PDB entry 7XHL | X-ray diffraction, 3.25 A resolution | chains A and B of the 4 polymer chains in the assembly

# Chain A (and B)
Protein: Glucose 6-Phosphate Dehydrogenase
From: Zymomonas mobilis
Notes: chain B of this document is another copy of the same molecule, construct and numbering; everything in this record applies to it too
Sequence (487 residues; numbered 1 to 487; the number before each row is that of its first residue):
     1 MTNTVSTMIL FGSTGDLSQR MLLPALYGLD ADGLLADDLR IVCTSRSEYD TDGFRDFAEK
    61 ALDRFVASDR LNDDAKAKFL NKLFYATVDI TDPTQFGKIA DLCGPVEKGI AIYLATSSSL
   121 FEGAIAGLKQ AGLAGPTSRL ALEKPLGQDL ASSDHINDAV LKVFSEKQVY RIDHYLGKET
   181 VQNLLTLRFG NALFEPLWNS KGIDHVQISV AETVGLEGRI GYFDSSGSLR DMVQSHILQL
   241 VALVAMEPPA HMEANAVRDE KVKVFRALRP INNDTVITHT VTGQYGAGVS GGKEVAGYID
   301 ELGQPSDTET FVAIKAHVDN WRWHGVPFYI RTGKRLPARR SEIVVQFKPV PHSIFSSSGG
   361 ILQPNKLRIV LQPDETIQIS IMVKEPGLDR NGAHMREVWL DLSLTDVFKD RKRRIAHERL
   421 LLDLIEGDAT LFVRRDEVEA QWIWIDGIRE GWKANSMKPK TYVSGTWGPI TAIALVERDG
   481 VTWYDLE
Unresolved in the structure: 1-5 (chain B: 1, 40-41, 99-103)

# Chain A / chain B interface
Residue-residue contacts - 115 pairs, chain A then chain B:
  E179(A) with K384(B), salt bridge; E385(B); P386(B); G387(B)
  Q182(A) with K384(B)
  N183(A) with V383(B); K384(B)
  L185(A) with F355(B)
  T186(A) with M382(B); V383(B); K384(B); M395(B)
  F189(A) with V350(B); I354(B), hydrophobic; F355(B)
  G190(A) with V350(B); F355(B); M382(B)
  N191(A) with V350(B); N365(B), hydrogen bond; I381(B); M382(B), hydrogen bond (side chain-backbone)
  A192(A) with K348(B); N365(B), hydrogen bond (backbone-side chain)
  L193(A) with L197(B), hydrophobic; N365(B)
  P196(A) with L197(B), hydrophobic
  L197(A) with A192(B); L193(B), hydrophobic
  P249(A) with I354(B)
  A250(A) with H352(B), hydrogen bond (backbone-side chain); I354(B)
  H251(A) with S353(B); I354(B); F355(B); S356(B)
  M252(A) with I354(B), hydrogen bond (backbone-backbone); F355(B), hydrophobic
  V350(A) with F189(B); G190(B); N191(B); A192(B)
  H352(A) with A250(B), hydrogen bond (side chain-backbone)
  I354(A) with F189(B), hydrophobic; P249(B); A250(B); H251(B); M252(B), hydrogen bond (backbone-backbone)
  F355(A) with T186(B); F189(B); G190(B); M252(B), hydrophobic
  S356(A) with H251(B)
  S357(A) with H251(B), hydrogen bond (backbone-side chain)
  N365(A) with N191(B); A192(B), hydrogen bond (side chain-backbone); L193(B), hydrogen bond (side chain-backbone)
  I377(A) with L400(B)
  Q378(A) with L400(B)
  I379(A) with L400(B), hydrophobic
  I381(A) with N191(B); L402(B), hydrophobic
  M382(A) with T186(B); L187(B); G190(B); N191(B), hydrogen bond (backbone-side chain)
  V383(A) with N183(B); T186(B); L404(B), hydrophobic
  K384(A) with E179(B), salt bridge; Q182(B); N183(B); T186(B)
  E385(A) with F408(B); R411(B), salt bridge
  P386(A) with E179(B); F408(B); R411(B), hydrogen bond (backbone-side chain)
  G387(A) with E179(B), hydrogen bond (backbone-side chain)
  L388(A) with R419(B)
  D389(A) with R419(B), salt bridge
  H394(A) with R411(B), hydrogen bond
  M395(A) with T186(B)
  R396(A) with V407(B); F408(B); D410(B), salt bridge
  V398(A) with L402(B), hydrophobic; V407(B), hydrophobic
  W399(A) with D401(B); L402(B)
  L400(A) with I377(B); Q378(B); I379(B), hydrophobic; L400(B); D401(B); L402(B), hydrophobic
  D401(A) with W399(B); L400(B); D401(B), hydrogen bond (backbone-backbone)
  L402(A) with I381(B), hydrophobic; V398(B), hydrophobic; L400(B), hydrophobic
  V407(A) with R396(B), hydrogen bond (backbone-side chain); V398(B), hydrophobic
  F408(A) with V383(B), hydrophobic; P386(B); R396(B); V398(B), hydrophobic
  R411(A) with E385(B), salt bridge; P386(B), hydrogen bond (side chain-backbone); R396(B)
  R413(A) with P386(B)
  R414(A) with L388(B)
  R419(A) with L388(B); D389(B), hydrogen bond (side chain-backbone)
Interface residues without a listed pair, chain A (59 interface residues in all): F194, K348, P351, S353, S380, R390, L404, D410, E418, L422
Interface residues without a listed pair, chain B (58 interface residues in all): L185, F194, P196, P248, P349, S380, R390, H394, E418, D428

# Summary
59 residues of chain A face 58 of chain B across their interface, with 18 hydrogen bonds and 6 salt bridges.
Polar contacts include E179(A)-K384(B), E385(A)-R411(B) and D389(A)-R419(B).
Both chains are Glucose 6-Phosphate Dehydrogenase (Zymomonas mobilis). Entry 7XHL (Complex structure of a
Glucose 6-Phosphate Dehydrogenase from Zymomonas mobilis) was determined by X-ray diffraction, deposited
together with 7XHP.
